PDB entry 6S56 | X-ray diffraction, 2.01 A resolution | chain A

Chain A:
Protein: ATPase family AAA domain-containing protein 2
From: Homo sapiens
Notes: EC 3.6.1.3
UniProt: Q6PL18 (ATAD2_HUMAN); residue numbers follow UniProt; this construct covers 981-1108
Sequence (130 residues; row label = number of the first residue in the row):
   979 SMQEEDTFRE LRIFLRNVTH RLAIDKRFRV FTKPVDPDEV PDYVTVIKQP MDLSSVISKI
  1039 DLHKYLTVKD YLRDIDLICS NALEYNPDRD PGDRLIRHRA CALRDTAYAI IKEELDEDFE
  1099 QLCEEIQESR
Sequence notes: expression tag (979-980)
Ligand contacts: KVZ (2-[(4R)-2',5'-bis(oxidanylidene)spiro[2,3-dihydro-1H-naphthalene-4,4'-imidazolidine]-1'-yl]-N-[4-chloranyl-3-(dimethylsulfamoyl)phenyl]ethanamide): V1008, F1009, K1011, P1012, V1013, D1014, E1017, Y1021, M1029, D1030, I1056, N1059, A1060, Y1063, N1064, I1074

In short:
Ligands of chain A: compound KVZ.
Chain A is ATPase family AAA domain-containing protein 2 (Homo sapiens); the structure, Crystal structure of
human ATAD2 bromodomain in complex with
N-(4-chloro-3-(N,N-dimethylsulfamoyl)phenyl)-2-(2,5-dioxo-3',4'-dihydro-2'H-spiro[imidazolidine-4,1'-naphthalen]-1-yl)acetamide,
was determined by X-ray diffraction, deposited together with 6S55 and 6S57.
